Entry 1JFS (X-ray diffraction, 2.90 A resolution); this record covers chains B and A.

# Chain B
Molecule: 17-nt DNA strand
Sequence (17 nucleotides; row label = number of the first residue in the row):
   699 TACGCAAACG TTTGCGT

# Chain A
Molecule: Purine nucleotide synthesis repressor
Source organism: Escherichia coli
UniProt: P0ACP7 (PURR_ECOLI); residues 2-341 here correspond to UniProt positions 1-340 (UniProt number = residue number - 1)
Sequence (340 residues; each row starts with the number of its first residue):
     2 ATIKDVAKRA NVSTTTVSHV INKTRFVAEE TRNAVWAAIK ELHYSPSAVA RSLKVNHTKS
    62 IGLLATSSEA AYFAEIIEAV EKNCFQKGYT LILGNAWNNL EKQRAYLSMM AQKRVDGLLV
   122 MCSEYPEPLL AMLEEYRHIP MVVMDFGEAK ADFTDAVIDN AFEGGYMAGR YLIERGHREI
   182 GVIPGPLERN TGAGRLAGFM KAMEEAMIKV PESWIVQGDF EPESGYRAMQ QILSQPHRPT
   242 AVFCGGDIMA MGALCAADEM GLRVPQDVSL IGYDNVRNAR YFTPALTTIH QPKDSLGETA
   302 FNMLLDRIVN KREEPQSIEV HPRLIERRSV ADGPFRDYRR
Unresolved in the structure: 341
Construct notes: engineered mutation Phe147 (Trp146 in P0ACP7)
Small-molecule neighbours: hypoxanthine (HPA): Ala71, Tyr73, Phe74, Ser124, Arg190, Thr192, Arg196, Phe221, Asp275

# Chain B / chain A interface
Pairs across the interface (17; chain B residue first):
  DA700(B) - Ala29(A)  phosphate contact
  DC701(B) - Thr17(A)  sugar contact
  DC701(B) - Arg26(A)  base contact
  DC701(B) - Phe27(A)  phosphate contact
  DC701(B) - Val28(A)  phosphate contact
  DC701(B) - Ala29(A)  hydrogen bond to the phosphate
  DC701(B) - Thr32(A)  hydrogen bond to the phosphate
  DG702(B) - Val13(A)  phosphate contact
  DG702(B) - Ser14(A)  hydrogen bond to the phosphate
  DG702(B) - Thr17(A)  hydrogen bond to the phosphate
  DG702(B) - Arg26(A)  hydrogen bond to the base
  DC703(B) - Thr16(A)  hydrogen bond to the base
  DA704(B) - Thr16(A)  base contact
  DA706(B) - Lys55(A)  base contact
  DC707(B) - Leu54(A)  base contact
  DC707(B) - Lys55(A)  base contact
  DG708(B) - Leu54(A)  sugar contact
Also at the interface, not in a pair above, chain B (9 interface residues in all): DT709
Also at the interface, not in a pair above, chain A (13 interface residues in all): Asn12, Arg115

# Summary
Chain B and chain A form an interface of 9 and 13 residues respectively; the contacts include 6 hydrogen
bonds. Polar pairs include DG702(B)-Arg26(A), DC703(B)-Thr16(A) and DC701(B)-Ala29(A). Bound to chain A:
hypoxanthine.
Chain B is a 17-nt DNA strand and chain A is Purine nucleotide synthesis repressor (Escherichia coli); the
structure, Purine repressor mutant-hypoxanthine-purf operator complex, was determined by X-ray diffraction
(same publication as 1JFT and 1JHZ).
